Entry 4KWG (X-ray diffraction, 2.10 A resolution); this record covers chains B and C of the 4 polymer chains in the assembly.

Chain B (and C):
Name: Aldehyde dehydrogenase, mitochondrial
Source organism: Homo sapiens
Notes: EC 1.2.1.3; chain C of this document is another copy of the same molecule, construct and numbering; everything in this record applies to it too
Reference sequence: P05091 (ALDH2_HUMAN); residues 7-500 here correspond to UniProt positions 24-517 (UniProt number = residue number + 17)
Amino-acid sequence (494 residues; row label = number of the first residue in the row):
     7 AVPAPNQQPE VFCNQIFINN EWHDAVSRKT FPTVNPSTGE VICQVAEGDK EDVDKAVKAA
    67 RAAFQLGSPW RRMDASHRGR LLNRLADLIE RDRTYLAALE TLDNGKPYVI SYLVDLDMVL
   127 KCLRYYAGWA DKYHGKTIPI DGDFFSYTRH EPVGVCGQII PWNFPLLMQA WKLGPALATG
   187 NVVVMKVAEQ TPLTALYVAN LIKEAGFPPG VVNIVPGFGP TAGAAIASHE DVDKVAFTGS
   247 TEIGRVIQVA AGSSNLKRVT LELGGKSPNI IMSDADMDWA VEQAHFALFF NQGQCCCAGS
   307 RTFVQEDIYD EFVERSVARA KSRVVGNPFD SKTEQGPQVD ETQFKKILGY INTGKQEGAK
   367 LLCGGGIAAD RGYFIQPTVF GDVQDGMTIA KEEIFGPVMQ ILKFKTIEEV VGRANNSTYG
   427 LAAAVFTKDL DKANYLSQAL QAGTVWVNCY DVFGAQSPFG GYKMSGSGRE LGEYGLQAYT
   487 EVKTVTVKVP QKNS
UniProt features mapped onto this chain:
  - active site: Glu-268 (Proton acceptor), Cys-302 (Nucleophile)
  - binding site (NAD(+)): Gly-245 to Gly-250
  - site: Asn-169 (Transition state stabilizer)
  - modified residue (N6-acetyllysine): Lys-35, Lys-56, Lys-61, Lys-142, Lys-351, Lys-366, Lys-409, Lys-411, Lys-434
Ion coordination: Na+ near Gln-13 (its only coordinating residue here)
Residues lining bound ligands: guanidine (GAI): Phe-70, Glu-157, Pro-158, Val-159, Gly-160
From the paper describing this entry:
  - catalytic residues: Cys-302 (citing earlier work)
  - binding site for 7-bromo-5-methyl-1H-indole-2,3-dione: Phe-170, Leu-173, Met-174, Trp-177, Phe-459

Chain B / chain C interface:
Contacting residue pairs (65):
  Leu-72(B) / Asn-499(C)
  Gly-73(B) / Gln-497(C)
  Gly-73(B) / Asn-499(C)  hydrogen bond (backbone-side chain)
  Arg-77(B) / Asn-499(C)
  Arg-77(B) / Ser-500(C)  hydrogen bond (side chain-backbone)
  Arg-78(B) / Gln-497(C)
  Arg-78(B) / Lys-498(C)
  Arg-78(B) / Asn-499(C)
  Asp-80(B) / Asp-147(C)
  Asp-80(B) / Gly-148(C)  hydrogen bond (side chain-backbone)
  Asp-80(B) / Lys-498(C)  salt bridge
  Ala-81(B) / Pro-145(C)
  Ser-82(B) / Asp-147(C)  hydrogen bond
  Arg-84(B) / Ser-500(C)
  Asp-137(B) / Pro-145(C)
  His-140(B) / Lys-142(C)
  His-140(B) / Thr-143(C)
  Gly-141(B) / Lys-142(C)
  Gly-141(B) / Thr-143(C)  hydrogen bond (backbone-backbone)
  Lys-142(B) / His-140(C)
  Lys-142(B) / Gly-141(C)
  Lys-142(B) / Thr-143(C)
  Thr-143(B) / His-140(C)
  Thr-143(B) / Gly-141(C)  hydrogen bond (backbone-backbone)
  Thr-143(B) / Lys-142(C)
  Thr-143(B) / Tyr-153(C)
  Thr-143(B) / Thr-154(C)  hydrogen bond (side chain-backbone)
  Ile-144(B) / His-140(C)
  Pro-145(B) / Ala-81(C)  hydrophobic
  Pro-145(B) / Asp-137(C)
  Asp-147(B) / Asp-80(C)
  Asp-147(B) / Ser-82(C)  hydrogen bond
  Gly-148(B) / Asp-80(C)  hydrogen bond (backbone-side chain)
  Phe-151(B) / Tyr-153(C)  hydrophobic
  Tyr-153(B) / Thr-143(C)
  Tyr-153(B) / Phe-151(C)
  Thr-154(B) / Thr-143(C)  hydrogen bond (backbone-side chain)
  Arg-155(B) / Asn-499(C)  hydrogen bond (side chain-backbone)
  Arg-155(B) / Ser-500(C)  hydrogen bond (side chain-backbone)
  Glu-157(B) / Ser-500(C)
  Pro-158(B) / Ser-500(C)
  Thr-433(B) / Leu-436(C)
  Lys-434(B) / Lys-434(C)
  Lys-434(B) / Asp-435(C)
  Lys-434(B) / Leu-436(C)  hydrogen bond (backbone-backbone)
  Asp-435(B) / Lys-434(C)
  Leu-436(B) / Lys-434(C)  hydrogen bond (backbone-backbone)
  Leu-436(B) / Leu-436(C)
  Leu-436(B) / Val-453(C)  hydrophobic
  Leu-436(B) / Asn-454(C)
  Val-453(B) / Leu-436(C)  hydrophobic
  Asn-454(B) / Leu-436(C)
  Gln-497(B) / Gly-73(C)
  Gln-497(B) / Arg-78(C)
  Lys-498(B) / Arg-78(C)
  Lys-498(B) / Asp-80(C)  salt bridge
  Asn-499(B) / Leu-72(C)
  Asn-499(B) / Gly-73(C)  hydrogen bond (side chain-backbone)
  Asn-499(B) / Arg-77(C)
  Asn-499(B) / Arg-78(C)
  Asn-499(B) / Arg-155(C)  hydrogen bond (backbone-side chain)
  Ser-500(B) / Arg-77(C)  hydrogen bond (backbone-side chain)
  Ser-500(B) / Arg-155(C)  hydrogen bond (backbone-side chain)
  Ser-500(B) / Glu-157(C)
  Ser-500(B) / Pro-158(C)
Other interface residues (no listed pair), chain B (38 interface residues in all): Met-79, Lys-138, Asp-149, His-156, Ala-439
Other interface residues (no listed pair), chain C (38 interface residues in all): Met-79, Arg-84, Lys-138, Ile-144, His-156, Gly-186, Thr-433, Ala-439

In short:
The chain B/chain C interface involves 38 residues from each chain, with 18 hydrogen bonds and 2 salt bridges.
Among the polar pairs are Asp-80(B)/Lys-498(C), Gly-73(B)/Asn-499(C) and Arg-77(B)/Ser-500(C). Ligands of
chain B: guanidine. From the paper: the catalytic residue Cys-302(B); a binding site for
7-bromo-5-methyl-1H-indole-2,3-dione at Phe-170(B), Leu-173(B) and Met-174(B) among others.
Chain B and chain C are both Aldehyde dehydrogenase, mitochondrial (Homo sapiens); the structure, Crystal
Structure Analysis of ALDH2+ALDiB13, was determined by X-ray diffraction together with 4L1O and 4KWF from the
same study.
